PDB entry 5A1W | electron microscopy, 18.00 A resolution (very low resolution: no residue pairs are listed; an interface is given only as per-side residue counts) | chains C and D of the 8 polymer chains in the assembly

[Chain C]
Molecule: Coatomer subunit alpha
Source organism: Mus musculus
UniProtKB: Q8CIE6 (COPA_MOUSE); numbering as in UniProt (aligned over 1-1224)
Chain sequence (1262 residues; numbered 1 to 1262; the number before each row is that of its first residue):
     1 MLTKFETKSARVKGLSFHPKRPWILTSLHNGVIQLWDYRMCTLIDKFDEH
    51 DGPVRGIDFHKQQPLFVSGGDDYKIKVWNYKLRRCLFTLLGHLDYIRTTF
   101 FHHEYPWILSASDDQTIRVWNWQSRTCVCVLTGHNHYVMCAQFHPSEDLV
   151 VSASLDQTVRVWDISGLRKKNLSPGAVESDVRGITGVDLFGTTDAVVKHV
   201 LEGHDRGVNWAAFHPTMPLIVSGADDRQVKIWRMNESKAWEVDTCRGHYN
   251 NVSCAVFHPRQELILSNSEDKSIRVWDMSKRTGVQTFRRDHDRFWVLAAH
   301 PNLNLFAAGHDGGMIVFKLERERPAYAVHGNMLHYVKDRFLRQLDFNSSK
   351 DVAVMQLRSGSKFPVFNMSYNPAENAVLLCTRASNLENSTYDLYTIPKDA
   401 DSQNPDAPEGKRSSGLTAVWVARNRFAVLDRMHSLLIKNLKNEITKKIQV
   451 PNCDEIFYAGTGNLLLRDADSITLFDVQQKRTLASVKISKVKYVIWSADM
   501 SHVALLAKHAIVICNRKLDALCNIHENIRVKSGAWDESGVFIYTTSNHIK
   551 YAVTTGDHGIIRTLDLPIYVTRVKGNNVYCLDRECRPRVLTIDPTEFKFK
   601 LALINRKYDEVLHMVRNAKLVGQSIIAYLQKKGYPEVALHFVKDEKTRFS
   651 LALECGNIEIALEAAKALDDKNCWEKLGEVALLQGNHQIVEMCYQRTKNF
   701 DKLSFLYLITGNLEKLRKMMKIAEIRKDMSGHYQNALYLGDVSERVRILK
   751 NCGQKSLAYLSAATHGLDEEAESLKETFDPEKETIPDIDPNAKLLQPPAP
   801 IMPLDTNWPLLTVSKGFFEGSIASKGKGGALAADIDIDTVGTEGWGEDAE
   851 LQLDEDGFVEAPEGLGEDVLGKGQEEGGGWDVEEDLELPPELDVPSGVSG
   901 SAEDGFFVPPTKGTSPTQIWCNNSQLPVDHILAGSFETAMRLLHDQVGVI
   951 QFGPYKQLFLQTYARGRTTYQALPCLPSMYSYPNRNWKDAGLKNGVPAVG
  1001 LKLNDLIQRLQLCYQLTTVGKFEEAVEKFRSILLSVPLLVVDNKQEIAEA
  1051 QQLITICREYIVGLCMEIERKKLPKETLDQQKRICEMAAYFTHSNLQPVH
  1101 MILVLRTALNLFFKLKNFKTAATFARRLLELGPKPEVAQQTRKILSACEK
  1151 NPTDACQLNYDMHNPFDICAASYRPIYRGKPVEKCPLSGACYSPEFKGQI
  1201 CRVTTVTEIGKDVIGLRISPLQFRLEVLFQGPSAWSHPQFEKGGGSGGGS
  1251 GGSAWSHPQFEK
Unresolved in the structure: 814-1262
Construct notes: expression tag (1225-1262)

[Chain D]
Molecule: Coatomer subunit beta'
Source organism: Mus musculus
UniProtKB: O55029 (COPB2_MOUSE); residue numbers follow UniProt; this construct covers 1-905
Chain sequence (905 residues; each row starts with the number of its first residue):
     1 MPLRLDIKRKLTARSDRVKSVDLHPTEPWMLASLYNGSVCVWNHETQTLV
    51 KTFEVCDLPVRAAKFVARKNWVVTGADDMQIRVFNYNTLERVHMFEAHSD
   101 YIRCIAVHPTQPFILTSSDDMLIKLWDWDKKWSCSQVFEGHTHYVMQIVI
   151 NPKDNNQFASASLDRTIKVWQLGSSSPNFTLEGHEKGVNCIDYYSGGDKP
   201 YLISGADDRLVKIWDYQNKTCVQTLEGHAQNVSCASFHPELPIIITGSED
   251 GTVRIWHSSTYRLESTLNYGMERVWCVASLRGSNNVALGYDEGSIIVKLG
   301 REEPAMSMDANGKIIWAKHSEVQQANLKAMGDTEIKDGERLPLAVKDMGS
   351 CEIYPQTIQHNPNGRFVVVCGDGEYIIYTAMALRNKSFGSAQEFAWAHDS
   401 SEYAIRESNSIVKIFKNFKEKKSFKPDFGAESIYGGFLLGVRSVNGLAFY
   451 DWENTELIRRIEIQPKHIFWSDSGELVCIATEESFFILKYLSEKVLAAQE
   501 THEGVTEDGIEDAFEVLGEIQEIVKTGLWVGDCFIYTSSVNRLNYYVGGE
   551 IVTIAHLDRTMYLLGYIPKDNRLYLGDKELNIVSYSLLVSVLEYQTAVMR
   601 RDFSMADKVLPTIPKEQRTRVAHFLEKQGFKQQALTVSTDPEHRFELALQ
   651 LGELKIAYQLAVEAESEQKWKQLAELAISKCQFSLAQECLHHAQDYGGLL
   701 LLATASGNASMVNKLAEGAERDGKNNVAFMSYFLQGKLDACLELLIRTGR
   751 LPEAAFLARTYLPSQVSRVVKLWRENLSKVNQKAAESLADPTEYENLFPG
   801 LKEAFVVEEWVKETHADLWPAKQYPLVTPNEERNVMEEAKGFQPSRPTAQ
   851 QEPDGKPASSPVIMASQTTHKEEKSLLELEVDLDNLELEDIDTTDINLDE
   901 DILDD
Unresolved in the structure: 804-905
Swiss-Prot annotation at these positions:
  - modified residue: Lys627 (N6-acetyllysine), Ser859 (Phosphoserine)
  - mutagenesis: Arg254 (R254C: No effect on protein abundance. Mice homozygous for that mutation do not display any developmental abnormality)

[Interface between chain C and chain D]
At this resolution (18 A) residue pairs are not listed: 28 residues of chain C and 28 of chain D lie at the interface.

[Summary]
Chain C and chain D each contribute 28 residues to their interface. From UniProt: one mutagenesis site on
chain D.
Here chain C is Coatomer subunit alpha and chain D is Coatomer subunit beta', both from Mus musculus. Entry
5A1W (The structure of the COPI coat linkage II) was determined by electron microscopy together with 5A1U and
5A1X from the same study.
